Entry 8BQ6 (electron microscopy, 2.80 A resolution); this record covers chains C and V of the 67 polymer chains in the assembly.

Chain C:
Protein: NADH dehydrogenase [ubiquinone] iron-sulfur protein 3
From: Arabidopsis thaliana
Notes: EC 7.1.1.2
UniProt: Q95748 (NDUS3_ARATH); numbering as in UniProt (aligned over 1-190)
Sequence (190 residues; each row starts with the number of its first residue):
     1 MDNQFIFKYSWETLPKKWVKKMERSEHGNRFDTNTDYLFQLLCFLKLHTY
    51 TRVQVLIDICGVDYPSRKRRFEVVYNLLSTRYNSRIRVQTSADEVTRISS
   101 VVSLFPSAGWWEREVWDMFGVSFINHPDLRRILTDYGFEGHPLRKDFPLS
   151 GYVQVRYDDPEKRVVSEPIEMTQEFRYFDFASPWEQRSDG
Unresolved in the structure: 182-190

Chain V:
Protein: Probable NADH dehydrogenase [ubiquinone] 1 alpha subcomplex subunit 5, mitochondrial
From: Arabidopsis thaliana
UniProt: Q9FLX7 (NDUA5_ARATH); residue numbers follow UniProt; this construct covers 1-169
Sequence (169 residues; each row starts with the number of its first residue):
     1 MFLRAIGRPLLAKVKQTTGIVGLDVVPNARAVLIDLYSKTLKEIQAVPED
    51 EGYRKAVESFTRQRLNVCKEEEDWEMIEKRLGCGQVEELIEEARDELTLI
   101 GKMIEWDPWGVPDDYECEVIENDAPIPKHVPQHRPGPLPEQFYKTLEGLI
   151 AESKTEIPAATPSDPQLKE
Unresolved in the structure: 1-11, 152-169

Interface between chain C and chain V:
Residue-residue contacts - 67 pairs, chain C then chain V:
  Met1(C) with Pro135(V); Gly136(V), hydrogen bond (backbone-backbone); Leu138(V)
  Phe5(C) with Phe142(V); Leu146(V), hydrophobic
  Phe7(C) with Val119(V), hydrophobic; Glu121(V)
  Tyr9(C) with Ala56(V); Leu146(V), hydrophobic; Leu149(V), hydrophobic
  Trp11(C) with Tyr115(V)
  Glu12(C) with Gly52(V); Leu149(V); Ile150(V)
  Thr13(C) with Tyr53(V); Ala56(V); Leu149(V)
  Pro15(C) with Pro108(V)
  Lys16(C) with Tyr115(V), hydrogen bond (backbone-side chain)
  Lys17(C) with Pro112(V)
  Trp18(C) with Met103(V), hydrophobic; Pro108(V)
  Val19(C) with Tyr115(V), hydrogen bond (backbone-side chain)
  Lys20(C) with Cys117(V); Glu118(V), hydrogen bond (backbone-backbone)
  Lys21(C) with Glu118(V), salt bridge
  Met22(C) with Glu118(V), hydrogen bond (backbone-backbone); Val119(V); Ile120(V), hydrogen bond (backbone-backbone)
  Glu23(C) with Ile120(V)
  Arg24(C) with Ile120(V), hydrogen bond (backbone-backbone); Glu121(V), salt bridge; Asn122(V), hydrogen bond (backbone-backbone)
  Ser25(C) with Asn122(V)
  Glu26(C) with Ala124(V); Ile126(V)
  His27(C) with Ile126(V)
  Gln40(C) with Trp106(V)
  Cys43(C) with Trp106(V), hydrophobic
  Phe44(C) with Tyr53(V), hydrophobic; Leu99(V); Met103(V), hydrophobic
  Leu47(C) with Asp95(V); Thr98(V); Leu99(V)
  His48(C) with Tyr53(V); Phe60(V); Glu96(V), salt bridge; Leu99(V)
  Thr49(C) with Phe60(V); Arg64(V); Glu92(V); Glu96(V), hydrogen bond
  Tyr50(C) with Phe60(V); Gln141(V); Phe142(V), hydrophobic; Thr145(V), hydrogen bond
  Arg52(C) with Glu92(V), salt bridge; Asp95(V), salt bridge
  Arg81(C) with Cys83(V); Glu92(V), salt bridge
  Tyr82(C) with Pro135(V); Leu138(V), hydrophobic; Phe142(V)
  Asn83(C) with His133(V), hydrogen bond; Pro135(V)
  Arg85(C) with His133(V), hydrogen bond
Also at the interface, not in a pair above, chain C (35 interface residues in all): Lys8, Leu78, Ser84
Also at the interface, not in a pair above, chain V (41 interface residues in all): Val57, Gly82, Trp109, Val111, Glu116, Arg134, Tyr143

In short:
35 residues of chain C and 41 residues of chain V are in contact; the contacts include 12 hydrogen bonds and 6
salt bridges. Polar contacts include Lys21(C)-Glu118(V), Arg24(C)-Glu121(V) and His48(C)-Glu96(V).
Here chain C is NADH dehydrogenase [ubiquinone] iron-sulfur protein 3 and chain V is Probable NADH
dehydrogenase [ubiquinone] 1 alpha subcomplex subunit 5, mitochondrial, both from Arabidopsis thaliana. Entry
8BQ6 (Cryo-EM structure of the Arabidopsis thaliana I+III2 supercomplex (Complete conformation 2 composition))
was determined by electron microscopy together with 8BED, 8BEE, 8BEF, 8BEH, 8BEL, 8BEP, 8BPX and 8BQ5 from the
same study.
